PDB entry 2E4G | X-ray diffraction, 2.08 A resolution | chains A and B

== Chain A (and B) ==
Protein: Tryptophan halogenase
From: Lechevalieria aerocolonigenes
Notes: chain B of this document is another copy of the same molecule, construct and numbering; everything in this record applies to it too
UniProt: Q8KHZ8 (Q8KHZ8_NOCAE); residue numbers follow UniProt; this construct covers 1-530
Sequence (550 residues; each row starts with the number of its first residue; numbers below 1 keep their minus sign (Met-19 is residue -19)):
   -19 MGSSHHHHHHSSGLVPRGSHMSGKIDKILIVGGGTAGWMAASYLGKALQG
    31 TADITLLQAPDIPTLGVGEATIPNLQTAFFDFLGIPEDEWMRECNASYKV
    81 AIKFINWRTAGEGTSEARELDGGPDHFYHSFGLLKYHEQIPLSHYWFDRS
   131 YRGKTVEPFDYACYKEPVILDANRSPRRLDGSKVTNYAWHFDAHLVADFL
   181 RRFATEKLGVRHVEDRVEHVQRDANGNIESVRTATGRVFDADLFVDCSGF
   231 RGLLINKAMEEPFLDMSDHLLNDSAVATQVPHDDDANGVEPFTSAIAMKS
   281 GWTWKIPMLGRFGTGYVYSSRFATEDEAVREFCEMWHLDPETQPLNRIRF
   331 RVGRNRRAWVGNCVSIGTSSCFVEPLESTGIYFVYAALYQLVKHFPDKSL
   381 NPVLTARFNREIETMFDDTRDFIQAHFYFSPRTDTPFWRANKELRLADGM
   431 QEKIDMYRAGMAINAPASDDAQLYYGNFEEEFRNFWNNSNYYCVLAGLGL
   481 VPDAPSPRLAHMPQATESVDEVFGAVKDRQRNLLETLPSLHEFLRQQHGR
Not modelled in the structure: -19 to 0, 529-530 (chain B: -19 to 1, 530)
Differences from the reference sequence: cloning artifact (-19 to 0)
Ligand contacts: tryptophan (TRP): Ile52, Pro53, Lys79, Ile82, His109, Ser110, Phe111, Glu357, Tyr454, Tyr455, Glu461, Phe465, Trp466, Asn470
UniProt features mapped onto this chain:
  - active site: Lys79
  - binding site (FAD): Gly13, Thr15, Ala16, Ala39, Asp41, Glu49, Ala50, Val197, Thr348, Ile361
  - binding site (L-tryptophan): Glu357, Tyr454, Tyr455, Glu461, Phe465
  - binding site (chloride): Thr359, Gly360
  - site: Glu357 (Important for activity)
  - mutagenesis: Lys79 (K79A: Complete loss of halogenase activity; K79M: Complete loss of halogenase activity)

== Chain A / chain B interface ==
Residue-residue contacts (56):
  Lys4(A) - Ala490(B)
  Lys4(A) - His491(B)
  Ile5(A) - His491(B)
  Ala27(A) - His491(B)
  Leu28(A) - His491(B)
  Thr31(A) - Ala490(B)
  Thr31(A) - His491(B)  hydrogen bond
  Thr31(A) - Pro493(B)
  Gln119(A) - Phe62(B)
  Val372(A) - Arg488(B)  hydrogen bond (backbone-side chain)
  Lys373(A) - Arg488(B)
  His374(A) - Met441(B)
  Phe375(A) - Pro487(B)
  Phe375(A) - Arg488(B)
  Phe375(A) - His491(B)
  Pro376(A) - Pro487(B)
  Asp377(A) - Pro487(B)
  Asn381(A) - Ala439(B)
  Val383(A) - Asp435(B)
  Val383(A) - Met436(B)
  Leu384(A) - Met441(B)  hydrophobic
  Arg387(A) - Glu432(B)
  Arg387(A) - Met436(B)
  Arg390(A) - Glu432(B)  salt bridge
  Glu432(A) - Arg387(B)  salt bridge
  Glu432(A) - Arg390(B)  salt bridge
  Asp435(A) - Val383(B)
  Met436(A) - Val383(B)  hydrophobic
  Met436(A) - Arg387(B)
  Ala439(A) - Asn381(B)
  Ala439(A) - Val383(B)  hydrophobic
  Met441(A) - His374(B)
  Met441(A) - Leu384(B)  hydrophobic
  Met441(A) - Arg387(B)
  Ala445(A) - Arg463(B)  hydrogen bond (backbone-side chain)
  Pro446(A) - Arg463(B)
  Ala447(A) - Asn457(B)
  Ala447(A) - Glu460(B)
  Ala447(A) - Arg463(B)
  Asn457(A) - Ala447(B)  hydrogen bond (side chain-backbone)
  Glu460(A) - Ala447(B)
  Glu460(A) - Glu460(B)
  Arg463(A) - Ala445(B)  hydrogen bond (side chain-backbone)
  Arg463(A) - Ala447(B)
  Pro487(A) - Phe375(B)
  Pro487(A) - Pro376(B)
  Pro487(A) - Asp377(B)
  Arg488(A) - Val372(B)  hydrogen bond (side chain-backbone)
  Arg488(A) - Lys373(B)
  Ala490(A) - Thr31(B)
  His491(A) - Ile5(B)
  His491(A) - Ala27(B)
  His491(A) - Leu28(B)
  His491(A) - Thr31(B)  hydrogen bond
  His491(A) - Phe375(B)
  Pro493(A) - Thr31(B)
Interface residues without a listed pair, chain A (37 interface residues in all): Phe62, Tyr369, Ser448, Glu459
Interface residues without a listed pair, chain B (37 interface residues in all): Lys4, Gln119, Tyr369, Pro446, Ser448, Glu459

== Overview ==
Chain A and chain B each contribute 37 residues to their interface, with 7 hydrogen bonds and 3 salt bridges.
Polar pairs include Arg390(A)-Glu432(B), Glu432(A)-Arg387(B) and Thr31(A)-His491(B). Chain A binds tryptophan.
Chain A and chain B are both Tryptophan halogenase (Lechevalieria aerocolonigenes); the structure, RebH with
bound L-Trp, was determined by X-ray diffraction (same publication as 2OAL and 2OAM).
